PDB entry 9QB2 | electron microscopy, 3.00 A resolution | chains I and B of the 11 polymer chains in the assembly

[Chain I]
Name: H/ACA ribonucleoprotein complex subunit 2
Source organism: Homo sapiens
Reference sequence: Q9NX24 (NHP2_HUMAN); residue numbers follow UniProt; this construct covers 1-153
Sequence (153 residues; each row starts with the number of its first residue):
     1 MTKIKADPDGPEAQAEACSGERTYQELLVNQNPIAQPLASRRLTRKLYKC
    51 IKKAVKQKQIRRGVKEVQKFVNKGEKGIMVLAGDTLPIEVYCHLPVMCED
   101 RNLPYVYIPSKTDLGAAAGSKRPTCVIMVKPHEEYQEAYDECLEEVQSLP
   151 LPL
Disordered / not traced: 1-22, 153
UniProt features mapped onto this chain:
  - modified residue: Ser19 (Phosphoserine)
  - cross-link (Glycyl lysine isopeptide (Lys-Gly)): Lys3 (interchain with G-Cter in SUMO2), Lys5 (interchain with G-Cter in SUMO)
  - natural variant: Val126 (V126M: In DKCB2), Tyr139 (Y139H: In DKCB2)
What the authors report for this chain:
  - higher-order assembly contacts with a neighbouring hTR, Human telomerase RNA: Lys65, Lys69
  - mutagenesis - K121A/R122A, K121D/R122D: decreased binding to incorporation into telomerase
  - binding site for hTR, Human telomerase RNA: Arg62, Lys121, Arg122
  - binding site for hTR, Human telomerase RNA (chain B): Lys65, Lys69, Arg122

[Chain B]
Molecule: hTR, Human telomerase RNA
Source organism: Homo sapiens
Sequence (451 nucleotides; row label = number of the first residue in the row; note: 3 numbers in that range are skipped by the numbering (no residue carries them; nothing is unmodelled there); a row labelled like 397A-397C holds insertion residues (397A, then the next letters in order)):
     1 GGGUUGCGGAGGGUGGGCCUGGGAGGGGUGGUGGCCAUUUUUUGUCUAAC
    51 CCUAACUGAGAAGGGCGUAGGCGCCGUGCUUUUGCUCCCCGCGCGCUGUU
   101 UUUCUCGCUGACUUUCAGCGGGCGGAAAAGCCUCGGCCUGCCGCCUUCCA
   151 CCGUUCAUUCUAGAGCAAACAAAAAAUGUCAGCUGCUGGCCCGUUCGCCC
   201 CUCCCGGGGACCUGCGGCGGGUCGCCUGCCCAGCCCCCGAACCCCGCCUG
   251 GAGGCCGCGGUCGGCCCGGGGCUUCUCCGGAGGCACCCACUGCCACCGCG
   301 AAGAGUUGGGCUCUGUCAGCCGCGGGUCUCUCGGGGGCGAGGGCGAGGUU
   351 CAGGCCUUUCAGGCCGCAGGAAGAGGAACGGAGCGAGUCCCCGC
   397 G
397A-397C CGC
   399 GGCGCGAUUCCCUGAGCUGUGGGACGUGCACCCAGGACUCGGCUCACACA
   449 UGC
Disordered / not traced: 1-15, 32-194, 232-339, 356-361, 397A-397C, 439, 451

[Chain I / chain B interface]
Contacting residue pairs (37):
  Lys58(I) - U407(B)  base contact
  Gln59(I) - U407(B)  base contact
  Ile60(I) - U407(B)  hydrogen bond to the base
  Arg61(I) - U407(B)  hydrogen bond to the sugar
  Arg62(I) - U411(B)  base contact
  Arg62(I) - G417(B)  base contact
  Gly63(I) - G417(B)  phosphate contact
  Gly63(I) - U418(B)  phosphate contact
  Val64(I) - U418(B)  hydrogen bond to the phosphate
  Lys65(I) - G419(B)  base contact
  Lys65(I) - G420(B)  hydrogen bond to the base
  Lys65(I) - G421(B)  base contact
  Glu66(I) - C410(B)  hydrogen bond to the base
  Glu66(I) - G417(B)  hydrogen bond to the base
  Gln68(I) - C403(B)  phosphate contact
  Lys69(I) - G404(B)  phosphate contact
  Lys69(I) - A405(B)  base contact
  Lys69(I) - C408(B)  salt bridge to the phosphate
  Phe70(I) - U407(B)  phosphate contact
  Phe70(I) - C408(B)  phosphate contact
  Lys73(I) - A405(B)  salt bridge to the phosphate
  Thr85(I) - U418(B)  base contact
  Leu86(I) - U418(B)  hydrogen bond to the base
  Pro87(I) - U418(B)  base contact
  Val90(I) - U418(B)  base contact
  Lys111(I) - U418(B)  hydrogen bond to the base
  Ser120(I) - U411(B)  hydrogen bond to the sugar
  Lys121(I) - U411(B)  sugar contact
  Arg122(I) - U411(B)  hydrogen bond to the base
  Arg122(I) - G412(B)  sugar contact
  Arg122(I) - A413(B)  salt bridge to the phosphate
  Arg122(I) - U416(B)  base contact
  Arg122(I) - G417(B)  phosphate contact
  Thr124(I) - G417(B)  hydrogen bond to the sugar
  Thr124(I) - U418(B)  hydrogen bond to the phosphate
  Cys125(I) - U418(B)  hydrogen bond to the phosphate
  Lys130(I) - U407(B)  hydrogen bond to the base
Interface residues without a listed pair, chain I (28 interface residues in all): Asp84, Gly119, Pro123, Val126
From the paper, about this interface:
  - interface residues, chain I: Arg122(I)

[Summary]
Chain I and chain B form an interface of 28 and 15 residues respectively; the contacts include 14 hydrogen
bonds and 3 salt bridges. Polar pairs include Ile60(I)-U407(B), Lys65(I)-G420(B) and Glu66(I)-C410(B). The
paper reports a binding site for hTR, Human telomerase RNA at Arg62(I), Lys121(I) and Arg122(I); K121A/R122A
and K121D/R122D of chain I reduce binding to incorporation into telomerase.
Here chain I is H/ACA ribonucleoprotein complex subunit 2 and chain B is hTR, Human telomerase RNA, both from
Homo sapiens. Entry 9QB2 (H/ACA RNP protomer of human telomerase dimer) was determined by electron microscopy
together with 9QAX, 9QAY, 9QAZ and 9QB3 from the same study.
